Entry 1I3O (X-ray diffraction, 2.70 A resolution); this record covers chains D and F of the 6 polymer chains in the assembly.

== Chain D ==
Name: Caspase 3
From: Homo sapiens
Notes: EC 3.4.22.-; fragment: apopain p12 subunit
UniProt: P42574 (CASP3_HUMAN); the construct has insertions or renumbered stretches relative to UniProt, so the offset changes along the chain: 310-379 = UniProt 176-245; 382-390 = UniProt 258-266; 392-402 = UniProt 267-277
Sequence (110 residues; each row starts with the number of its first residue; note: 1 number in that range is skipped by the numbering (no residue carries it; nothing is unmodelled there); a row labelled like 381A-381I holds insertion residues (381A, then the next letters in order)):
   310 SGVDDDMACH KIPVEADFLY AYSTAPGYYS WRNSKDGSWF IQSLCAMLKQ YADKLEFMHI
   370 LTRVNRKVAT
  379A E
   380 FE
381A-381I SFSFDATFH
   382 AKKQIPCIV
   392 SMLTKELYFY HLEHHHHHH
Not modelled in the structure: 402-410
Sequence notes: expression tag (403-410)
UniProt features mapped onto this chain:
  - modified residue: Arg-341 (Microbial infection: ADP-riboxanated arginine)

== Chain F ==
Name: Baculoviral iap repeat-containing protein 4
From: Homo sapiens
Notes: fragment: xiap-bir2
UniProt: P98170 (BIRC4_HUMAN); residue numbers follow UniProt; this construct covers 124-240
Sequence (121 residues; row label = number of the first residue in the row):
   120 GSHMRDHFAL DRPSETHADY LLRTGQVVDI SDTIYPRNPA MYSEEARLKS FQNWPDYAHL
   180 TPRELASAGL YYTGIGDQVQ CFACGGKLKN WEPGDRAWSE HRRHFPNCFF VLGRNLNIRS
   240 E
Not modelled in the structure: 120-134, 170-178, 237-240
Sequence notes: cloning artifact (120-123); engineered mutation Ala-202 (Cys in P98170), Gly-213 (Cys in P98170)
Bound ions: Zn2+: Cys-200, Cys-203, His-220, Cys-227

== Chain D / chain F interface ==
Residue-residue contacts (41):
  Tyr-338(D) / Leu-141(F)
  Tyr-338(D) / Gly-144(F)
  Tyr-338(D) / Val-146(F)  hydrogen bond (side chain-backbone)
  Trp-340(D) / Val-146(F)  hydrophobic
  Trp-340(D) / Val-147(F)
  Trp-340(D) / Asp-148(F)
  Arg-341(D) / Gly-144(F)  hydrogen bond (side chain-backbone)
  Arg-341(D) / Val-147(F)
  Arg-341(D) / Asp-148(F)  hydrogen bond (backbone-backbone)
  Asn-342(D) / Asp-148(F)
  Asn-342(D) / Asp-151(F)
  Asn-342(D) / Arg-233(F)  hydrogen bond
  Ser-343(D) / Val-147(F)
  Ser-343(D) / Asp-148(F)  hydrogen bond (backbone-backbone)
  Ser-343(D) / Ile-149(F)
  Ser-343(D) / Asp-151(F)  hydrogen bond (backbone-side chain)
  Ser-343(D) / Thr-152(F)
  Lys-344(D) / Asp-151(F)  hydrogen bond (backbone-side chain)
  Asp-345(D) / Asp-151(F)  hydrogen bond (backbone-side chain)
  Asp-345(D) / Asn-234(F)
  Trp-348(D) / Asp-148(F)  hydrogen bond
  Trp-348(D) / Arg-233(F)
  Gln-351(D) / Asn-234(F)
  Lys-376(D) / Gly-232(F)
  Thr-379(D) / Leu-231(F)
  Glu-379A(D) / Leu-231(F)
  Glu-379A(D) / Gly-232(F)
  Glu-379A(D) / Arg-233(F)
  Phe-380(D) / Arg-233(F)
  Glu-381(D) / Asp-148(F)
  Glu-381(D) / Ser-150(F)
  Glu-381(D) / Asn-226(F)  hydrogen bond
  Ser-381A(D) / Asp-148(F)
  Phe-381B(D) / Asp-148(F)  hydrogen bond (backbone-side chain)
  Phe-381B(D) / Ile-149(F)  hydrogen bond (backbone-backbone)
  Phe-381B(D) / Ser-150(F)
  Phe-381B(D) / Tyr-154(F)
  Phe-381D(D) / Ile-149(F)  hydrophobic
  Phe-381H(D) / Ala-137(F)
  Phe-381H(D) / Leu-141(F)  hydrophobic
  Phe-381H(D) / Val-146(F)  hydrophobic
Interface residues without a listed pair, chain D (19 interface residues in all): Thr-381G
Interface residues without a listed pair, chain F (19 interface residues in all): Leu-140, Gln-145, Ile-153

== Overview ==
The chain D/chain F interface involves 19 residues from each chain; the contacts include 12 hydrogen bonds.
Polar pairs include Tyr-338(D)/Val-146(F), Arg-341(D)/Gly-144(F) and Asn-342(D)/Arg-233(F). Cys-200(F),
Cys-203(F), His-220(F) and Cys-227(F) coordinate Zn2+.
Here chain D is Caspase 3 and chain F is Baculoviral iap repeat-containing protein 4, both from Homo sapiens.
Entry 1I3O (Crystal structure of the complex of xiap-BIR2 and caspase 3) was determined by X-ray diffraction.
